PDB entry 5THZ | X-ray diffraction, 2.10 A resolution | chain B

Chain B:
Protein: CurJ
Organism: Moorea producens 3L
Reference sequence: F4Y426 (F4Y426_9CYAN); residues 1-381 here correspond to UniProt positions 1269-1649 (UniProt number = residue number + 1268)
Amino-acid sequence (405 residues; numbered -23 to 381; the number before each row is that of its first residue; numbers below 1 keep their minus sign (Met-23 is residue -23)):
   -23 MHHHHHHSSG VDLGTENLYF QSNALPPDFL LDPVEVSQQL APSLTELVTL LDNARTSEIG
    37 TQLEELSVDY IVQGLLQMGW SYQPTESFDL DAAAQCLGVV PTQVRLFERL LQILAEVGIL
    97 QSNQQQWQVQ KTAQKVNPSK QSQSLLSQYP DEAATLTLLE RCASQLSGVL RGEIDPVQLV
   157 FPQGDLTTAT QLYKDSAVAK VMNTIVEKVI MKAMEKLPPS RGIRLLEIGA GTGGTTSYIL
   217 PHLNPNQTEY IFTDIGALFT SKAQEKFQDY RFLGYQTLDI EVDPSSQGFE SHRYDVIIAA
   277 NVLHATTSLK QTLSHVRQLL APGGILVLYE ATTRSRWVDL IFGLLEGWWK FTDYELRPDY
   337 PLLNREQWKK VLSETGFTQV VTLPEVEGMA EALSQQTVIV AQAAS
Disordered / not traced: -23 to -6
Sequence notes: initiating methionine (-23); expression tag (-22 to 0)
Ligand contacts: S-adenosylhomocysteine (SAH): Phe157, Thr166, Tyr169, Glu203, Ile204, Gly205, Ala206, Gly207, Thr208, Gly209, Gly210, Thr211, Asp230, Ile231, Gly232, Phe235, Leu254, Asp255, Ile256, Glu257, Ala276, Asn277, Val278, Ala281, Thr282
Reported in the primary citation:
  - mutagenesis - Y169F, N277A: decreased catalytic activity

Summary:
Ligands of chain B: S-adenosylhomocysteine. The paper reports that Y169F and N277A reduce catalytic activity.
Chain B is CurJ (Moorea producens 3L); the structure, Crystal structure of CurJ carbon methyltransferase, was
determined by X-ray diffraction together with 5THY from the same study.
